PDB entry 4MQP | X-ray diffraction, 1.83 A resolution | chains A and B

== Chain A (and B) ==
Name: Adenosylmethionine-8-amino-7-oxononanoate aminotransferase
Organism: Mycobacterium tuberculosis
Notes: EC 2.6.1.62; chain B of this document is another copy of the same molecule, construct and numbering; everything in this record applies to it too
UniProt: P0A4X6 (BIOA_MYCTU); residue numbers follow UniProt; this construct covers 1-437
Sequence (457 residues; row label = number of the first residue in the row; numbers below 1 keep their minus sign (Met-19 is residue -19)):
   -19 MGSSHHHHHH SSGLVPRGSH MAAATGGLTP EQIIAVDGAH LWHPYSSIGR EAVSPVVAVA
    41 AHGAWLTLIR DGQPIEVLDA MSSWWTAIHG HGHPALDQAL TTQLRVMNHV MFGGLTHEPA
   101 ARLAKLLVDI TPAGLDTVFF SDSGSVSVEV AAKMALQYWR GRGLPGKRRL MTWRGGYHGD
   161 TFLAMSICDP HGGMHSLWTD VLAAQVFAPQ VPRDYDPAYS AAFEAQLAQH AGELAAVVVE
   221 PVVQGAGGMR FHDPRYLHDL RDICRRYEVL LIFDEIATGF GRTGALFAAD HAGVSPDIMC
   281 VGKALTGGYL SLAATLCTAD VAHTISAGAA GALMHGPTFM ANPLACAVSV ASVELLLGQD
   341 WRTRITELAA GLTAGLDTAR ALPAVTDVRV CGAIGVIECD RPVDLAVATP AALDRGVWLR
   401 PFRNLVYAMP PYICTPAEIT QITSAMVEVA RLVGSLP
Not modelled in the structure: -19 to 7, 436-437 (chain B: -19 to 7, 435-437)
Construct notes: initiating methionine (-19); expression tag (-18 to 0)
Ligand contacts:
  - 2B1 ((4-{[(E)-1,3-benzothiazol-2-yldiazenyl]methyl}-5-hydroxy-6-methylpyridin-3-yl)methyl dihydrogen phosphate), molecule 1: Trp64, Trp65, Ser123, Gly124, Ser125, Val128, Tyr157, His158, Gly159, Glu220, Gly225, Ala226, Met229, Asp254, Ile256, Ala257, Lys283, Phe402, Tyr407, Met409
  - 2B1, molecule 2: Gly316, Pro317, Thr318

== Interface between chain A and chain B ==
Pairs across the interface - 249 pairs, chain A then chain B:
  Leu8(A) with Glu98(B), hydrogen bond (backbone-side chain); Arg102(B)
  Ile13(A) with Thr96(B); His97(B); Glu98(B)
  Val16(A) with Ala101(B)
  Asp17(A) with Thr96(B), hydrogen bond
  Ala19(A) with Asp116(B)
  His20(A) with Val108(B); Asp116(B), hydrogen bond (side chain-backbone); Thr117(B); Val118(B), hydrogen bond (backbone-backbone)
  Leu21(A) with Thr96(B); Ala100(B); Ala101(B); Ala104(B), hydrophobic; Val118(B); Phe120(B), hydrophobic
  Trp22(A) with Phe92(B); Thr117(B), hydrogen bond; Val118(B), hydrogen bond (backbone-backbone); Phe119(B), hydrophobic; Cys297(B), hydrophobic; Ala302(B), hydrophobic; Ile305(B), hydrophobic; Ser306(B); Leu313(B), hydrophobic; Met320(B)
  His23(A) with Phe92(B), hydrogen bond (side chain-backbone); Leu95(B); Thr96(B)
  Pro24(A) with Phe92(B); Gly93(B); His315(B); Gly316(B); Met320(B)
  Tyr25(A) with Ala312(B); Leu313(B); Met314(B); His315(B), hydrogen bond (backbone-backbone); Gly316(B), hydrogen bond (side chain-backbone)
  Ser26(A) with Ala312(B); Leu313(B), hydrogen bond (backbone-backbone)
  Ser27(A) with Ser306(B); Gly311(B), hydrogen bond (side chain-backbone)
  Ile28(A) with His303(B); Ser306(B), hydrogen bond (backbone-side chain)
  Arg30(A) with Ser306(B); Ala307(B)
  Pro35(A) with Gly94(B); Leu95(B); Thr96(B)
  Val36(A) with Gly94(B), hydrogen bond (backbone-backbone); Leu95(B); Thr96(B), hydrogen bond (backbone-backbone)
  Val37(A) with Thr96(B)
  Ala38(A) with Met87(B); Thr96(B), hydrogen bond (backbone-backbone); His97(B)
  Val39(A) with Val86(B)
  Ala40(A) with Val86(B); Met87(B)
  Ala41(A) with Val86(B), hydrogen bond (backbone-backbone); Met87(B)
  His42(A) with Arg85(B); Val86(B), hydrogen bond (side chain-backbone)
  Leu46(A) with Val90(B), hydrophobic
  Leu48(A) with Leu95(B), hydrophobic
  Met61(A) with Met91(B), hydrophobic
  Ser63(A) with Val90(B); Met91(B)
  Trp64(A) with Met91(B); Gly93(B); Thr318(B)
  Thr66(A) with Thr318(B); Phe319(B)
  His71(A) with Asn88(B), hydrogen bond; His89(B), hydrogen bond (side chain-backbone)
  Asp77(A) with Leu84(B)
  Leu80(A) with Leu84(B), hydrophobic
  Thr81(A) with Leu84(B)
  Leu84(A) with Asp77(B); Leu80(B), hydrophobic; Thr81(B); Tyr289(B), hydrophobic
  Arg85(A) with His42(B)
  Val86(A) with Val39(B); Ala40(B); Ala41(B), hydrogen bond (backbone-backbone); His42(B), hydrogen bond (backbone-side chain)
  Met87(A) with Ala38(B); Ala40(B); Ala41(B)
  Asn88(A) with His71(B), hydrogen bond; Gly288(B); Tyr289(B)
  His89(A) with Ser63(B); His71(B), hydrogen bond (backbone-side chain); Gly288(B)
  Val90(A) with Leu46(B), hydrophobic; Ser63(B)
  Met91(A) with Ser63(B); Trp64(B); Trp398(B)
  Phe92(A) with Trp22(B); His23(B), hydrogen bond (backbone-side chain); Pro24(B)
  Gly93(A) with Pro24(B); Trp64(B); Trp398(B); Arg400(B)
  Gly94(A) with Pro35(B); Val36(B), hydrogen bond (backbone-backbone); Trp398(B); Arg400(B)
  Leu95(A) with His23(B); Pro35(B); Val36(B); Leu48(B), hydrophobic; Trp398(B), hydrophobic
  Thr96(A) with Ile13(B); Asp17(B), hydrogen bond; His23(B); Pro35(B); Val36(B), hydrogen bond (backbone-backbone); Val37(B); Ala38(B), hydrogen bond (backbone-backbone)
  His97(A) with Ile13(B); Ala38(B)
  Glu98(A) with Leu8(B), hydrogen bond (side chain-backbone); Ile13(B)
  Ala100(A) with Leu21(B)
  Ala101(A) with Leu8(B), hydrophobic; Val16(B); Leu21(B), hydrophobic
  Arg102(A) with Leu8(B)
  Ala104(A) with Leu21(B), hydrophobic
  Val108(A) with His20(B)
  Asp116(A) with Ala19(B); His20(B), hydrogen bond (backbone-side chain)
  Thr117(A) with His20(B); Trp22(B); Ile28(B)
  Val118(A) with His20(B), hydrogen bond (backbone-backbone); Leu21(B); Trp22(B), hydrogen bond (backbone-backbone)
  Phe119(A) with Trp22(B), hydrophobic
  Phe120(A) with Leu21(B), hydrophobic
  Asp122(A) with Asp122(B); Ser291(B)
  Ser123(A) with Asp122(B)
  Val126(A) with Val126(B), hydrophobic
  Glu129(A) with Thr161(B); Phe162(B), hydrogen bond (side chain-backbone)
  Lys133(A) with Asp160(B), hydrogen bond (side chain-backbone); Phe162(B); Met165(B), hydrogen bond; His175(B); Trp178(B)
  Leu136(A) with Trp178(B), hydrophobic
  Gln137(A) with Trp178(B)
  Arg140(A) with Leu177(B), hydrogen bond (side chain-backbone); Trp178(B); Asp180(B), salt bridge; Val181(B)
  Arg148(A) with Asp180(B), salt bridge; Val181(B)
  Asp160(A) with Lys133(B), hydrogen bond (backbone-side chain); His315(B); Gly316(B), hydrogen bond (side chain-backbone)
  Thr161(A) with Glu129(B)
  Phe162(A) with Glu129(B), hydrogen bond (backbone-side chain); Lys133(B); Leu163(B), hydrophobic
  Leu163(A) with Phe162(B), hydrophobic
  Met165(A) with Lys133(B)
  Leu177(A) with Arg140(B), hydrogen bond (backbone-side chain); Ala310(B), hydrophobic
  Trp178(A) with Lys133(B); Leu136(B), hydrophobic; Gln137(B); Met314(B)
  Asp180(A) with Arg140(B), salt bridge
  Val181(A) with Arg140(B); Arg148(B)
  Lys283(A) with Thr318(B), hydrogen bond; Phe319(B)
  Thr286(A) with Phe319(B)
  Gly288(A) with Asn88(B); His89(B); Phe319(B)
  Tyr289(A) with Leu84(B), hydrophobic; Asn88(B); Asn322(B), hydrogen bond (backbone-side chain); Leu324(B)
  Leu290(A) with Leu290(B), hydrophobic; Phe319(B); Asn322(B); Leu324(B), hydrophobic
  Ser291(A) with Asp122(B), hydrogen bond; Ser291(B), hydrogen bond; Phe319(B)
  Cys297(A) with Trp22(B)
  Ala302(A) with Trp22(B), hydrophobic
  His303(A) with Ile28(B)
  Ile305(A) with Trp22(B), hydrophobic
  Ser306(A) with Trp22(B); Ser27(B); Ile28(B), hydrogen bond (side chain-backbone); Arg30(B), hydrogen bond (backbone-side chain)
  Ala307(A) with Arg30(B)
  Ala310(A) with Leu177(B), hydrophobic
  Gly311(A) with Ser27(B), hydrogen bond (backbone-side chain)
  Ala312(A) with Tyr25(B); Ser26(B); Ser27(B), hydrogen bond (backbone-side chain)
  Leu313(A) with Trp22(B), hydrophobic; Tyr25(B), hydrogen bond (backbone-backbone); Ser26(B), hydrogen bond (backbone-backbone)
  Met314(A) with Tyr25(B); Met174(B); His175(B)
  His315(A) with Pro24(B); Tyr25(B), hydrogen bond (backbone-backbone); Asp160(B)
  Gly316(A) with Pro24(B); Tyr25(B), hydrogen bond (backbone-side chain); Asp160(B), hydrogen bond (backbone-side chain)
  Pro317(A) with Trp64(B)
  Thr318(A) with Trp64(B); Thr66(B); Lys283(B), hydrogen bond
  Phe319(A) with Thr66(B); Lys283(B); Thr286(B); Gly288(B); Leu290(B); Ser291(B)
  Met320(A) with Trp22(B); Pro24(B)
  Asn322(A) with Tyr289(B), hydrogen bond (side chain-backbone); Leu290(B)
  Leu324(A) with Leu80(B), hydrophobic; Tyr289(B); Leu290(B), hydrophobic
  Trp398(A) with Gly94(B); Leu95(B), hydrophobic
  Arg400(A) with Gly93(B); Gly94(B)
Also at the interface, not in a pair above, chain A (109 interface residues in all): Asp59, Gly72, Lys105, Ala132, Met134, Met174
Also at the interface, not in a pair above, chain B (111 interface residues in all): Ile14, Ser34, Met61, Gly72, Lys105, Ser123, Ala132, Met134, Pro317

== Summary ==
109 residues of chain A and 111 residues of chain B are in contact; the contacts include 55 hydrogen bonds and
3 salt bridges. Polar pairs include Arg140(A)-Asp180(B), Arg148(A)-Asp180(B) and Leu8(A)-Glu98(B). Chain A
binds compound 2B1.
Chain A and chain B are both Adenosylmethionine-8-amino-7-oxononanoate aminotransferase (Mycobacterium
tuberculosis); the structure, Mycobaterium tuberculosis transaminase BioA complexed with
2-hydrazinylbenzo[d]thiazole, was determined by X-ray diffraction, deposited together with 4CXQ, 4CXR, 4MQQ
and 4MQR.
